2AOQ - chains B and A of the 3 polymer chains in the assembly; structure by X-ray diffraction, 2.20 A resolution.

== Chain B ==
Molecule: 12-nt DNA strand
Sequence (12 nucleotides; numbered 1 to 12; the number before each row is that of its first residue):
     1 GCATGATCAT GC

== Chain A ==
Protein: DNA mismatch repair protein mutH
Source organism: Haemophilus influenzae
UniProt: P44688 (MUTH_HAEIN); residues 9-231 here correspond to UniProt positions 1-223 (UniProt number = residue number - 8)
Chain sequence (223 residues; each row starts with the number of its first residue):
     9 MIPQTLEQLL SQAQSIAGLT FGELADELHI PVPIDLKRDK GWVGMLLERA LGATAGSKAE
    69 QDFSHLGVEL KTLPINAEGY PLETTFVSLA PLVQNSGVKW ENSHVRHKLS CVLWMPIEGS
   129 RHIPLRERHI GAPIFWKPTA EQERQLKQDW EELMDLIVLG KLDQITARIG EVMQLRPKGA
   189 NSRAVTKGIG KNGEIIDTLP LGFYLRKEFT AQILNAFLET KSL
Not modelled in the structure: 229-231
Metal / ion sites: Ca2+ site 1: Glu-56, Thr-62, Asp-70 (shared with 2 residues of chain C); Ca2+ site 2: Asp-70, Glu-77, Leu-78 (shared with 1 residue of chain C)

== Interface between chain B and chain A ==
Residue-residue contacts (29):
  DA3(B) / Lys-215(A)  salt bridge to the phosphate
  DT4(B) / Ala-175(A)  phosphate contact
  DT4(B) / Arg-176(A)  phosphate contact
  DT4(B) / Gln-182(A)  hydrogen bond to the phosphate
  DT4(B) / Arg-184(A)  base contact
  DT4(B) / Arg-214(A)  salt bridge to the phosphate
  DG5(B) / Thr-174(A)  hydrogen bond to the phosphate
  DG5(B) / Ala-175(A)  hydrogen bond to the phosphate
  DG5(B) / Arg-176(A)  salt bridge to the phosphate
  DG5(B) / Arg-184(A)  hydrogen bond to the base
  DG5(B) / Pro-185(A)  base contact
  DA6(B) / Arg-184(A)  base contact
  DA6(B) / Pro-185(A)  base contact
  DA6(B) / Ser-190(A)  sugar contact
  DA6(B) / Leu-207(A)  phosphate contact
  DT7(B) / Lys-48(A)  hydrogen bond to the base
  DT7(B) / Pro-185(A)  base contact
  DT7(B) / Lys-186(A)  base contact
  DT7(B) / Gly-187(A)  hydrogen bond to the base
  DT7(B) / Ala-188(A)  sugar contact
  DT7(B) / Asn-189(A)  phosphate contact
  DT7(B) / Ser-190(A)  hydrogen bond to the phosphate
  DT7(B) / Arg-191(A)  salt bridge to the phosphate
  DC8(B) / Lys-45(A)  sugar contact
  DC8(B) / Arg-46(A)  phosphate contact
  DC8(B) / Lys-48(A)  base contact
  DC8(B) / Gly-187(A)  hydrogen bond to the base
  DC8(B) / Ala-188(A)  base contact
  DA9(B) / Arg-46(A)  salt bridge to the phosphate
Also at the interface, not in a pair above, chain B (8 interface residues in all): DG11
Also at the interface, not in a pair above, chain A (22 interface residues in all): Ser-65, Thr-92, Tyr-212, Glu-216

== In short ==
The interface between chain B and chain A involves 8 residues on one side and 22 on the other; the contacts
include 8 hydrogen bonds and 5 salt bridges. Polar pairs include DG5(B)/Arg-184(A), DT7(B)/Lys-48(A) and
DT7(B)/Gly-187(A).
Chain B is a 12-nt DNA strand and chain A is DNA mismatch repair protein mutH (Haemophilus influenzae); the
structure, Crystal structure of MutH-unmethylated DNA complex, was determined by X-ray diffraction together
with 2AOR from the same study.
